5YBB - chains E and G of the 8 polymer chains in the assembly; structure by X-ray diffraction, 3.20 A resolution.

== Chain E ==
Protein: Type I restriction-modification system methyltransferase subunit
Organism: Caldanaerobacter subterraneus subsp. tengcongensis (strain DSM 15242 / JCM 11007 / NBRC 100824 / MB4)
UniProtKB: Q8R9Q4 (Q8R9Q4_CALS4); residue numbers follow UniProt; this construct covers 1-507
Amino-acid sequence (507 residues; each row starts with the number of its first residue):
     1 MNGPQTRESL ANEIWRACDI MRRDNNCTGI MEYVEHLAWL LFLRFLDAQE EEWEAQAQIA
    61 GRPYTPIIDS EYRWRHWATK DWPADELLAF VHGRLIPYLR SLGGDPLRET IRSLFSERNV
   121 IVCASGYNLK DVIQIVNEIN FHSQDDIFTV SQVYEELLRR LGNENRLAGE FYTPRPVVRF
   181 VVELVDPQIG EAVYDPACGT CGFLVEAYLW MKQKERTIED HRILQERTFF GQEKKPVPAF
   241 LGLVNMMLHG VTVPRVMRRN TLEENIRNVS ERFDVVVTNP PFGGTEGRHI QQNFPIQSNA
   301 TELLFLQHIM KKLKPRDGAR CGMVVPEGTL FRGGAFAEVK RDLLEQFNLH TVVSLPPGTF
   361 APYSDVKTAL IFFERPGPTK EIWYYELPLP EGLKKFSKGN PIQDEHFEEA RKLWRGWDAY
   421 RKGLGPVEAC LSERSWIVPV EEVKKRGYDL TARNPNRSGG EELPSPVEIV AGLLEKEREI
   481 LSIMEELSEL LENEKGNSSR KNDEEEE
Not modelled in the structure: 1-464, 495-507
What the authors report for this chain:
  - mutagenesis - F331A/R332A/E338A/R341A, P466A/L491A, V470A/L487A, L473A/M484A, E477A: unchanged binding to Restriction endonuclease S subunits (chain G)

== Chain G ==
Protein: Restriction endonuclease S subunits
Organism: Caldanaerobacter subterraneus subsp. tengcongensis
UniProtKB: Q8R9Q6 (Q8R9Q6_CALS4); residues 2-398 here = UniProt positions 2-398
Amino-acid sequence (398 residues; numbered 1 to 398; the number before each row is that of its first residue):
     1 VTEGPYKLPP GWRWVRLGEV CLPTERRDPT KNPSTYFVYV DISAIDSTVG KIVSPKEILG
    61 QHAPSRARKV IRSGDVIFAT TRPYLKNIAL VPPDLDGQIC STGFCVIRAN REFAEPEFLF
   121 HLCRSDFITN QLTASKMRGT SYPAVTDNDV YNTLIPLPPL EEQRRIVAKV EALMERVREV
   181 RRLRAEAQKD TELLMQTALA EVFPHPGADL PPGWRWVRLG EVCDIIMGQS PPSSTYNFEG
   241 NGLPFFQGKA DFGDLHPTPR IWCSAPQKVA RPGDVLISVR APVGSTNVAN LACCIGRGLA
   301 ALRPRDSLER FWLLYYLHYL EPELSKMGAG STFNAITKKD LQNVFIPLPP LEEQRRIVAY
   361 LDQIQQQVAA LKRAQAETEA ELKRLEQAIL DKAFRGDL
Not modelled in the structure: 1-4, 328-331
Differences from the reference sequence: expression tag (1)
What the authors report for this chain:
  - binding site for the 22-nt DNA strand: R26, K31, D41, I42, S43, R66, R82, Y84, N87, T146

== Chain E / chain G interface ==
Residue-residue contacts (28):
  S465(E) - E201(G)  hydrogen bond (backbone-side chain)
  P466(E) - T197(G)
  P466(E) - E201(G)
  I469(E) - D190(G)
  I469(E) - L194(G)  hydrophobic
  L473(E) - A187(G)
  L473(E) - D190(G)
  L473(E) - T191(G)
  L473(E) - L194(G)  hydrophobic
  K476(E) - E186(G)  salt bridge
  K476(E) - D190(G)  salt bridge
  E477(E) - R184(G)  salt bridge
  E477(E) - A187(G)
  E477(E) - Q375(G)
  E479(E) - L183(G)
  I480(E) - V180(G)  hydrophobic
  I480(E) - L183(G)  hydrophobic
  I480(E) - R184(G)
  I483(E) - V180(G)  hydrophobic
  L487(E) - L173(G)
  L487(E) - R176(G)
  L487(E) - V177(G)  hydrophobic
  L490(E) - K169(G)
  L490(E) - L173(G)  hydrophobic
  L491(E) - L173(G)  hydrophobic
  N493(E) - K169(G)  hydrogen bond
  N493(E) - L398(G)
  E494(E) - L398(G)
Also at the interface, not in a pair above, chain G (22 interface residues in all): L193, A198, L371, L385, I389, D397

== Summary ==
14 residues of chain E and 22 residues of chain G are in contact, with 2 hydrogen bonds and 3 salt bridges.
Among the polar pairs are K476(E)-E186(G), K476(E)-D190(G) and E477(E)-R184(G). The paper reports a binding
site for the 22-nt DNA strand at R26(G), K31(G) and D41(G) among others; F331A/R332A/E338A/R341A, P466A/L491A
and V470A/L487A of chain E, among others, leave binding to Restriction endonuclease S subunits (chain G)
unchanged; 5 substitutions were tested in all.
Chain E is Type I restriction-modification system methyltransferase subunit (Caldanaerobacter subterraneus
subsp. tengcongensis (strain DSM 15242 / JCM 11007 / NBRC 100824 / MB4)) and chain G is Restriction
endonuclease S subunits (Caldanaerobacter subterraneus subsp. tengcongensis); the structure, Structural basis
underlying complex assembly andconformational transition of the type I R-M system, was determined by X-ray
diffraction.
